1XMO - chains A and L of the 23 polymer chains in the assembly; structure by X-ray diffraction, 3.25 A resolution.

# Chain A
Molecule: 16S ribosomal RNA
Source organism: Thermus thermophilus
Sequence (1522 nucleotides; numbered 0 to 1544 plus 19 insertion-coded residues; 42 numbers in that range are skipped by the numbering (no residue carries them; nothing is unmodelled there); the number before each row is that of its first residue; a row labelled like 190A-190L holds insertion residues (190A, then the next letters in order); numbering starts at 0):
     0 UUUGUUGGAGAGUUUGAUCCUGGCUCAGGGUGAACGCUGGCGGCGUGCCU
    50 AAGACAUGCAAGUCGUGCGGG
    73 CCGCGGGGUUUU
    88 ACUCCG
    95 UGGUC
   101 AGCGGCGGACGGGUGAGUAACGCGUGGGU
  129A G
   130 ACCUACCCGGAAGAGGGGGACAACCCGGGGAAACUCGGGCUAAUCCCCCA
   180 UGUGGACCCGC
190A-190L CCCUUGGGGUGU
   191 GUCCAAAGGGCUUU
   216 GCCCGCUUCCGGAUGGGCCCGCGUCCCAUCAGCUAGUUGGUGGGGUAAUG
   266 GCCCACCAAGGCGACGACGGGUAGCCGGUCUGAGAGGAUGGCCGGCCACA
   316 GGGGCACUGAGACACGGGCCCCACUCCUACGGGAGGCAGCAGUUAGGAAU
   366 CUUCCGCAAUGGGCGCAAGCCUGACGGAGCGACGCCGCUUGGAGGAAGAA
   416 GCCCUUCGGGGUGUAAACUCCUGAA
   442 CCCGGGACGAAACCCCCGACGA
   474 GGGGACUGACGGUACCGGG
   494 GUAAUAGCGCCGGCCAACUCCGUGCCAGCAGCCGCGGUAAUACGGAGGGC
   544 GCGAGCGUUACCCGGAUUCACUGGGCGUAAAGGGCGUGUAGGCGGCCUGG
   594 GGCGUCCCAUGUGAAAGACCACGGCUCAACCGUGGGGGAGCGUGGGAUAC
   644 GCUCAGGCUAGACGGUGGGAGAGGGUGGUGGAAUUCCCGGAGUAGCGGUG
   694 AAAUGCGCAGAUACCGGGAGGAACGCCGAUGGCGAAGGCAGCCACCUGGU
   744 CCACCCGUGACGCUGAGGCGCGAAAGCGUGGGGAGCAAACCGGAUUAGAU
   794 ACCCGGGUAGUCCACGCCCUAAACGAUGCGCGCUAGGUCUCUGGGUCU
   848 CCUGGGGGCCGAAGCUAACGCGUUAAGCGCGCCGCCUGGGGAGUACGGCC
   898 GCAAGGCUGAAACUCAAAGGAAUUGACGGGGGCCCGCACAAGCGGUGGAG
   948 CAUGUGGUUUAAUUCGAAGCAACGCGAAGAACCUUACCAGGCCUUGACAU
   998 GCUA
 1001A G
  1002 GGAACCCGGGUGAAAGCCUGGGGUGCCCC
1030A-1030D GCGA
  1031 GGGGAGCCCUAGCACAGGUGCUGCAUGGCCGUCGUCAGCUCGUGCCGUGA
  1081 GGUGUUGGGUUAAGUCCCGCAACGAGCGCAACCCCCGCCGUUAGUUGCCA
  1131 GCGGUUCGGCCGGGCACUCUAACGGGACUGCCCGCGAAA
  1171 GCGGGAGGAAGGAGGGGACGACGUCUGGUCAGCAUGGCCCUUACGGCCUG
  1221 GGCGACACACGUGCUACAAUGCCCACUACAAAGCGAUGCCACCCGGCAAC
  1271 GGGGAGCUAAUCGCAAAAAGGUGGGCCCAGUUCGGAUUGGGGUCUGCAAC
  1321 CCGACCCCAUGAAGCCGGAAUCGCUAGUAAUCGCGGAUCAG
 1361A C
  1362 CAUGCCGCGGUGAAUACGUUCCCGGGCCUUGUACACACCGCCCGUCACGC
  1412 CAUGGGAGCGGGCUCUACCCGAAGUCGCCGGG
  1446 AGCCUACGGG
  1459 CAGGCGCCGAGGGUAGGGCCCGUGACUGGGGCGAAGUCGUAACAAGGUAG
  1509 CUGUACCGGAAGGUGCGGCUGGAUCACCUCCUUUCU
Disordered / not traced: 0-4, 1001A, 1030A-1030D, 1361A, 1535-1538
Metal / ion sites: Mg2+ site 1 near U17 (its only coordinating residue here); Mg2+ site 2 near G21 (its only coordinating residue here); Mg2+ site 3: G46, G394; Mg2+ site 4: C48, G115; Mg2+ site 5 near A53 (its only coordinating residue here); Mg2+ site 6: A59, C386, U387; Mg2+ site 7: G61, U62, G105; Mg2+ site 8: G69, G70, G97, U98; Mg2+ site 9: G107, A325, G326; Mg2+ site 10: A109, G331; Mg2+ site 11: A116, G117, G289; Mg2+ site 12: C121, G124, U125, G126, G236; 62 more Mg2+ sites not listed
Ligand contacts: paromomycin (PAR): C1404, G1405, U1406, C1407, A1408, C1409, C1490, G1491, A1492, A1493, G1494, U1495, C1496

# Chain L
Molecule: 30S ribosomal protein S12
Source organism: Thermus thermophilus
Chain sequence (135 residues; row label = number of the first residue in the row):
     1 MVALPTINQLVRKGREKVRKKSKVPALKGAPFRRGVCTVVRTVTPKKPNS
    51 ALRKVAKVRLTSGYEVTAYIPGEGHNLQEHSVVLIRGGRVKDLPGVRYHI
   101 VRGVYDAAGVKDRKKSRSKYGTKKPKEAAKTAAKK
Disordered / not traced: 1-4, 129-135
Metal / ion sites: Mg2+: Pro-48, Asn-49 (shared with C518(A), G529(A) of chain A)

# How chain A and chain L interact
Contacting residue pairs (133):
  U24(A) / Lys-23(L)  salt bridge to the phosphate
  A32(A) / Pro-31(L)  base contact
  A33(A) / Phe-32(L)  base contact
  C34(A) / Phe-32(L)  sugar contact
  C34(A) / Val-101(L)  sugar contact
  C34(A) / Val-104(L)  phosphate contact
  G35(A) / Val-104(L)  sugar contact
  G35(A) / Ser-118(L)  hydrogen bond to the sugar
  G35(A) / Gly-121(L)  sugar contact
  C36(A) / Arg-117(L)  hydrogen bond to the sugar
  C36(A) / Ser-118(L)  sugar contact
  C36(A) / Gly-121(L)  phosphate contact
  C36(A) / Thr-122(L)  sugar contact
  C36(A) / Lys-123(L)  salt bridge to the phosphate
  U37(A) / Lys-123(L)  phosphate contact
  U37(A) / Lys-124(L)  phosphate contact
  U49(A) / Lys-28(L)  hydrogen bond to the sugar
  C241(A) / Arg-19(L)  hydrogen bond to the sugar
  G302(A) / Lys-17(L)  salt bridge to the phosphate
  A303(A) / Lys-17(L)  salt bridge to the phosphate
  G362(A) / Arg-33(L)  hydrogen bond to the phosphate
  G362(A) / Arg-34(L)  salt bridge to the phosphate
  G362(A) / Thr-61(L)  phosphate contact
  A363(A) / Lys-28(L)  base contact
  A363(A) / Ala-30(L)  base contact
  A363(A) / Pro-31(L)  base contact
  A363(A) / Phe-32(L)  sugar contact
  A363(A) / Arg-33(L)  salt bridge to the phosphate
  A363(A) / Arg-34(L)  salt bridge to the phosphate
  A363(A) / Thr-61(L)  hydrogen bond to the phosphate
  A364(A) / Lys-28(L)  base contact
  G500(A) / Lys-124(L)  phosphate contact
  C501(A) / Arg-117(L)  salt bridge to the phosphate
  C501(A) / Ser-118(L)  hydrogen bond to the phosphate
  C501(A) / Lys-124(L)  salt bridge to the phosphate
  G502(A) / Lys-115(L)  phosphate contact
  G502(A) / Ser-116(L)  phosphate contact
  G502(A) / Arg-117(L)  hydrogen bond to the phosphate
  G502(A) / Ser-118(L)  hydrogen bond to the phosphate
  G502(A) / Lys-119(L)  phosphate contact
  C503(A) / Ser-116(L)  hydrogen bond to the phosphate
  C503(A) / Lys-119(L)  salt bridge to the phosphate
  C518(A) / Ser-50(L)  hydrogen bond to the phosphate
  C519(A) / Ser-50(L)  hydrogen bond to the phosphate
  C519(A) / Ala-51(L)  phosphate contact
  A520(A) / Ala-51(L)  phosphate contact
  A520(A) / Leu-52(L)  hydrogen bond to the phosphate
  A520(A) / Lys-54(L)  salt bridge to the phosphate
  A520(A) / Glu-73(L)  hydrogen bond to the sugar
  G521(A) / Arg-53(L)  hydrogen bond to the base
  G521(A) / Lys-54(L)  salt bridge to the phosphate
  G521(A) / Gly-72(L)  phosphate contact
  G521(A) / Glu-73(L)  phosphate contact
  G521(A) / Gly-74(L)  phosphate contact
  C522(A) / Asn-49(L)  hydrogen bond to the base
  C522(A) / Arg-53(L)  base contact
  C522(A) / Tyr-69(L)  hydrogen bond to the phosphate
  C522(A) / Pro-71(L)  phosphate contact
  C522(A) / Gly-72(L)  hydrogen bond to the phosphate
  C522(A) / Asp-92(L)  hydrogen bond to the base
  C522(A) / Tyr-120(L)  phosphate contact
  A523(A) / Arg-53(L)  base contact
  A523(A) / Val-90(L)  base contact
  A523(A) / Lys-91(L)  base contact
  A523(A) / Asp-92(L)  base contact
  A523(A) / Tyr-120(L)  phosphate contact
  C526(A) / Lys-91(L)  salt bridge to the phosphate
  G527(A) / Asn-49(L)  base contact
  G527(A) / Asp-92(L)  base contact
  C528(A) / Asn-49(L)  hydrogen bond to the base
  G529(A) / Asn-49(L)  base contact
  G529(A) / Ser-50(L)  hydrogen bond to the base
  G529(A) / Ala-51(L)  base contact
  G537(A) / Glu-73(L)  sugar contact
  G537(A) / Arg-113(L)  salt bridge to the phosphate
  G538(A) / Arg-113(L)  phosphate contact
  G538(A) / Lys-114(L)  hydrogen bond to the phosphate
  G538(A) / Lys-115(L)  hydrogen bond to the phosphate
  A539(A) / Lys-114(L)  phosphate contact
  A539(A) / Lys-115(L)  salt bridge to the phosphate
  G550(A) / Lys-119(L)  sugar contact
  U551(A) / Phe-32(L)  base contact
  U551(A) / Arg-86(L)  sugar contact
  U552(A) / Pro-31(L)  hydrogen bond to the sugar
  U552(A) / Phe-32(L)  sugar contact
  U552(A) / Arg-86(L)  hydrogen bond to the sugar
  U552(A) / Gly-87(L)  phosphate contact
  A553(A) / Val-24(L)  phosphate contact
  A553(A) / Gly-29(L)  hydrogen bond to the sugar
  A553(A) / Ala-30(L)  sugar contact
  A553(A) / Pro-31(L)  sugar contact
  A553(A) / Gly-87(L)  phosphate contact
  C554(A) / Ser-22(L)  phosphate contact
  C556(A) / Lys-20(L)  salt bridge to the phosphate
  C562(A) / Arg-15(L)  base contact
  C562(A) / Glu-16(L)  hydrogen bond to the sugar
  C562(A) / Lys-17(L)  sugar contact
  C562(A) / Val-18(L)  base contact
  A563(A) / Arg-15(L)  base contact
  C564(A) / Leu-10(L)  phosphate contact
  C564(A) / Arg-15(L)  salt bridge to the phosphate
  G567(A) / Pro-5(L)  base contact
  G567(A) / Arg-15(L)  hydrogen bond to the base
  G568(A) / Pro-5(L)  base contact
  G585(A) / Asn-8(L)  hydrogen bond to the sugar
  C879(A) / Thr-6(L)  base contact
  C880(A) / Thr-6(L)  hydrogen bond to the phosphate
  C880(A) / Asn-8(L)  hydrogen bond to the phosphate
  C880(A) / Gln-9(L)  phosphate contact
  C880(A) / Arg-12(L)  salt bridge to the phosphate
  G881(A) / Gln-9(L)  hydrogen bond to the phosphate
  G881(A) / Arg-12(L)  salt bridge to the phosphate
  G881(A) / Lys-13(L)  salt bridge to the phosphate
  C882(A) / Pro-5(L)  base contact
  U884(A) / Arg-15(L)  base contact
  A908(A) / Lys-21(L)  salt bridge to the phosphate
  A909(A) / Lys-21(L)  salt bridge to the phosphate
  C910(A) / Arg-97(L)  salt bridge to the phosphate
  U911(A) / Gly-95(L)  hydrogen bond to the phosphate
  U911(A) / Arg-97(L)  salt bridge to the phosphate
  C912(A) / Lys-46(L)  phosphate contact
  C912(A) / Pro-94(L)  phosphate contact
  A913(A) / Lys-46(L)  salt bridge to the phosphate
  A913(A) / Lys-91(L)  salt bridge to the phosphate
  C1411(A) / Arg-41(L)  hydrogen bond to the phosphate
  C1412(A) / Arg-41(L)  salt bridge to the phosphate
  C1412(A) / Lys-57(L)  salt bridge to the phosphate
  C1490(A) / Pro-94(L)  sugar contact
  G1491(A) / Thr-44(L)  sugar contact
  G1491(A) / Lys-46(L)  salt bridge to the phosphate
  A1492(A) / Lys-46(L)  phosphate contact
  A1492(A) / Lys-47(L)  hydrogen bond to the phosphate
  A1492(A) / Ser-50(L)  hydrogen bond to the base
Other interface residues (no listed pair), chain A (62 interface residues in all): G541, C883, A914
Other interface residues (no listed pair), chain L (69 interface residues in all): Pro-45, Pro-48, Leu-84, Arg-89, Tyr-105, Asp-112

# In short
Chain A and chain L form an interface of 62 and 69 residues respectively, with 36 hydrogen bonds and 29 salt
bridges. Among the polar pairs are G521(A)/Arg-53(L), C522(A)/Asn-49(L) and C522(A)/Asp-92(L). Ligands of
chain A: paromomycin. G46(A) and G394(A) coordinate Mg2+ site 3.
Here chain A is 16S ribosomal RNA and chain L is 30S ribosomal protein S12, both from Thermus thermophilus.
Entry 1XMO (Crystal Structure of mnm5U34t6A37-tRNALysUUU Complexed with AAG-mRNA in the Decoding Center) was
determined by X-ray diffraction, deposited together with 1XMQ.
